PDB entry 2A8D | X-ray diffraction, 2.20 A resolution | chains C and F of the 4 polymer chains in the assembly

[Chain C (and F)]
Name: Carbonic anhydrase 2
Source organism: Haemophilus influenzae
Notes: EC 4.2.1.1; chain F of this document is another copy of the same molecule, construct and numbering; everything in this record applies to it too
UniProtKB: P45148 (CAN_HAEIN); numbering as in UniProt (aligned over 1-229)
Sequence (229 residues; each row starts with the number of its first residue):
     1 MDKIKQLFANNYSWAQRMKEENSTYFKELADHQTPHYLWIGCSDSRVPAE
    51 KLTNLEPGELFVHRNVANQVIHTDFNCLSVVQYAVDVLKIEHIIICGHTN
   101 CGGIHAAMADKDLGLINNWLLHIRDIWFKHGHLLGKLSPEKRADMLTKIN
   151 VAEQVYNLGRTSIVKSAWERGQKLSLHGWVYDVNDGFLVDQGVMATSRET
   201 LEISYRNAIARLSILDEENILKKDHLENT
Disordered / not traced: 220-229
Metal / ion sites: Zn2+: Cys-42, Asp-44, His-98, Cys-101
Small-molecule neighbours: bicarbonate ion (BCT): Trp-39, Gly-41, Cys-42, Val-47, Pro-48, Ala-49, Leu-52, Arg-64, Cys-96, Tyr-181
UniProt features mapped onto this chain:
  - binding site (Zn(2+)): Cys-42, Asp-44, His-98, Cys-101

[Interface between chain C and chain F]
Contacting residue pairs (6; chain C residue first):
  His-72(C) / Phe-75(F)
  Thr-73(C) / Phe-75(F)
  Phe-75(C) / Thr-73(F)
  Phe-75(C) / Phe-75(F)  hydrophobic
  Phe-75(C) / Leu-78(F)  hydrophobic
  Leu-78(C) / Phe-75(F)  hydrophobic
Also at the interface, not in a pair above, chain C (6 interface residues in all): Asp-74, Leu-115
Also at the interface, not in a pair above, chain F (6 interface residues in all): His-72, Asp-74, Leu-115

[In short]
Chain C and chain F each contribute 6 residues to their interface. Ligands of chain C: bicarbonate ion.
Cys-42(C), Asp-44(C), His-98(C) and Cys-101(C) form the Zn2+ site. Curated annotation (UniProt) lists 4
Zn2+-binding residues on chain C.
Both chains are Carbonic anhydrase 2 (Haemophilus influenzae). Entry 2A8D (Haemophilus influenzae
beta-carbonic anhydrase complexed with bicarbonate) was determined by X-ray diffraction together with 2A8C and
2ESF from the same study.
